3WJN - chains A and B; structure by X-ray diffraction, 2.60 A resolution.

[Chain A (and B)]
Protein: Octaprenyl diphosphate synthase
Organism: Escherichia coli
Notes: EC 2.5.1.-; chain B of this document is another copy of the same molecule, construct and numbering; everything in this record applies to it too
UniProt: K0BUH0 (K0BUH0_ECO1E); residues 1-323 here = UniProt positions 1-323
Amino-acid sequence (337 residues; numbered -13 to 323; the number before each row is that of its first residue; numbers below 1 keep their minus sign (Met-13 is residue -13)):
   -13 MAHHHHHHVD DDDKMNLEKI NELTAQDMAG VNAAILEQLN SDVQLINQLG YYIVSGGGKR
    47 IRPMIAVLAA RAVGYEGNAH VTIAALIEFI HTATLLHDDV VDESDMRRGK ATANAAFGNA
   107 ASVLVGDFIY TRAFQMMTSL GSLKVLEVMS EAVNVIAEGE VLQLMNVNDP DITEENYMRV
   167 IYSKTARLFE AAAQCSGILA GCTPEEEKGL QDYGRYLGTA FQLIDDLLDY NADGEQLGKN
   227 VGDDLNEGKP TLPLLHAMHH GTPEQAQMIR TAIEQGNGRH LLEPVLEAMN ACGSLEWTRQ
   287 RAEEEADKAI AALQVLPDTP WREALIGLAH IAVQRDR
Unresolved in the structure: -13 to 0, 152-157, 219-225, 320-323 (chain B: -13 to 0, 91-102, 218-224, 322-323)
Sequence notes: expression tag (-13 to 0)
Residues lining bound ligands: farnesyl thiopyrophosphate (FPS; S-[(2E,6E)-3,7,11-trimethyldodeca-2,6,10-trienyl] trihydrogen thiodiphosphate): Ala79, Thr80, Leu81, His83, Asp84, Asp88, Arg93, Tyr116, Val139, Ile142, Ala143, Glu146, Lys170, Lys235
From the paper describing this entry:
  - binding site for farnesyl thiopyrophosphate: Arg93, Lys170, Lys235
  - conformationally variable residues (side-chain flip): Lys45, Arg94, Lys170
  - catalytic residues: Arg93, Arg94 (proposed by the authors, not directly observed)
  - specificity-determining residues: Ala79

[How chain A and chain B interact]
Residue-residue contacts (63):
  Ser27(A) - Glu144(B)  hydrogen bond
  Asp28(A) - Arg165(B)  salt bridge
  Val29(A) - Glu144(B)
  Val29(A) - Val147(B)  hydrophobic
  Val29(A) - Met151(B)  hydrophobic
  Leu31(A) - Val147(B)  hydrophobic
  Leu31(A) - Met151(B)  hydrophobic
  Ile32(A) - Val147(B)  hydrophobic
  His83(A) - His83(B)
  His83(A) - Val109(B)
  His83(A) - Asp113(B)  salt bridge
  Val87(A) - Ala106(B)  hydrophobic
  Gly104(A) - Glu89(B)
  Asn105(A) - Val86(B)
  Asn105(A) - Val87(B)  hydrogen bond (side chain-backbone)
  Asn105(A) - Asp88(B)
  Asn105(A) - Asn105(B)
  Ala106(A) - Val86(B)
  Ala106(A) - Asp88(B)
  Ala106(A) - Leu150(B)  hydrophobic
  Ala107(A) - Leu150(B)
  Val109(A) - His83(B)
  Val109(A) - Val109(B)  hydrophobic
  Leu110(A) - Glu146(B)
  Leu110(A) - Val147(B)  hydrophobic
  Asp113(A) - His83(B)  salt bridge
  Asp113(A) - Asp113(B)
  Asp113(A) - Tyr116(B)
  Phe114(A) - Asn140(B)  hydrogen bond (backbone-side chain)
  Phe114(A) - Ala143(B)  hydrophobic
  Tyr116(A) - Thr117(B)
  Tyr116(A) - Phe120(B)  hydrophobic
  Thr117(A) - Phe120(B)
  Thr117(A) - Val139(B)
  Thr117(A) - Asn140(B)  hydrogen bond
  Arg118(A) - Asn140(B)  hydrogen bond
  Phe120(A) - Phe120(B)  hydrophobic
  Phe120(A) - Thr124(B)
  Phe120(A) - Leu132(B)  hydrophobic
  Phe120(A) - Ser136(B)
  Gln121(A) - Ser136(B)  hydrogen bond (backbone-side chain)
  Gln121(A) - Glu137(B)
  Gln121(A) - Asn140(B)  hydrogen bond
  Thr124(A) - Leu132(B)
  Thr124(A) - Ser136(B)
  Gly127(A) - Leu129(B)
  Leu129(A) - Gly127(B)
  Leu129(A) - Leu132(B)  hydrophobic
  Leu132(A) - Leu132(B)  hydrophobic
  Ser136(A) - Gln121(B)
  Glu137(A) - Gln121(B)
  Val139(A) - Thr117(B)
  Asn140(A) - Phe114(B)
  Asn140(A) - Thr117(B)  hydrogen bond
  Asn140(A) - Arg118(B)  hydrogen bond
  Asn140(A) - Gln121(B)
  Glu144(A) - Ser27(B)  hydrogen bond
  Glu144(A) - Phe114(B)
  Glu146(A) - Leu110(B)
  Val147(A) - Leu110(B)
  Val147(A) - Val111(B)
  Leu150(A) - Leu110(B)  hydrophobic
  Met151(A) - Leu31(B)  hydrophobic
Also at the interface, not in a pair above, chain A (38 interface residues in all): Gln30, Val86, Val111, Glu133, Ala143
Also at the interface, not in a pair above, chain B (40 interface residues in all): Val29, Ile32, Ala107, Met123, Ser128, Leu148

[Summary]
The interface between chain A and chain B involves 38 residues on one side and 40 on the other; the contacts
include 10 hydrogen bonds and 3 salt bridges. Among the polar pairs are Asp28(A)-Arg165(B), His83(A)-Asp113(B)
and Ser27(A)-Glu144(B). From the paper: catalytic residues Arg93(A) and Arg94(A); a binding site for farnesyl
thiopyrophosphate at Arg93(A), Lys170(A) and Lys235(A).
Both chains are Octaprenyl diphosphate synthase (Escherichia coli). Entry 3WJN (Crystal structure of
Octaprenyl Pyrophosphate synthase from Escherichia coli with farnesyl S-thiol-pyrophosphate (FSPP)) was
determined by X-ray diffraction together with 3WJK and 3WJO from the same study.
